3RI5 - chains C and G of the 15 polymer chains in the assembly; structure by X-ray diffraction, 3.40 A resolution.

[Chain C]
Protein: Avermectin-sensitive glutamate-gated chloride channel GluCl alpha
Organism: Caenorhabditis elegans
UniProt: O17793 (O17793_CAEEL); the construct has insertions or renumbered stretches relative to UniProt, so the offset changes along the chain: 1-302 = UniProt 62-363; 312-338 = UniProt 428-454
Chain sequence (347 residues; row label = number of the first residue in the row):
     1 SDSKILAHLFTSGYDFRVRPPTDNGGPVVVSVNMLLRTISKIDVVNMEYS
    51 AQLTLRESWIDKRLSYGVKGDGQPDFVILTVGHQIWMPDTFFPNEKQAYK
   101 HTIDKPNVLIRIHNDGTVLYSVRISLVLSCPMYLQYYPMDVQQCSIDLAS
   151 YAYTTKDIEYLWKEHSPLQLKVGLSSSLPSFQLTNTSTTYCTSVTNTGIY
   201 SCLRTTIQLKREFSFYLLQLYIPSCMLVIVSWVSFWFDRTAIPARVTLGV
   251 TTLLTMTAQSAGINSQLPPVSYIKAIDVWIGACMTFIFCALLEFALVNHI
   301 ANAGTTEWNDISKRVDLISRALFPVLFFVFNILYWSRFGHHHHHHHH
Not modelled in the structure: 340-347
Cystine bridges: C130-C144, C191-C202
Covalently attached groups: N-acetylglucosamine (NAG) linked to N185
Differences from the reference sequence: linker (303-305); expression tag (340-347)
Small-molecule neighbours:
  - ivermectin (IVM; (2aE,4E,5'S,6S,6'R,7S,8E,11R,13R,15S,17aR,20R,20aR,20bS)-6'-[(2S)-butan-2-yl]-20,20b-dihydroxy-5',6,8,19-tetramethyl-17 -oxo-3',4',5',6,6',10,11,14,15,17,17a,20,20a,20b-tetradecahydro-2H,7H-spiro[11,15-methanofuro[4,3,2-pq][2,6]benzodioxacy clooctadecine-13,2'-pyran]-7-yl 2,6-dideoxy-4-O-(2,6-dideoxy-3-O-methyl-alpha-L-arabino-hexopyranosyl)-3-O-methyl-alpha-L-arabino-hexopyranoside), molecule 1: L217, L218, Q219, I222, P223, C225, M226, I229
  - ivermectin (IVM), molecule 2: T257, S260, N264, I273, D277, I280, G281, A282, M284, T285, F288

[Chain G]
Protein: Mouse monoclonal Fab fragment, heavy chain
Organism: Mus musculus
Notes: antibody fragment or engineered binder
Chain sequence (221 residues; numbered 1 to 221; the number before each row is that of its first residue):
     1 EVQLQQSGPELVRPGASMKISCKASGYSFTGYTMNWVKQSHGKNLEWIGL
    51 INPYNGGTSYNQKFKGKATLTVDKSSSTAYMELLSLTSEDSAVYYCARDG
   101 DYYRYGRYFDYWGQGTTLTVSSAKTTPPSVYPLAPGSAAQTNSMVTLGCL
   151 VKGYFPEPVTVTWNSGSLSSGVHTFPAVLQSDLYTLSSSVTVPSSTWPSE
   201 TVTCNVAHPASSTKVDKKIVP
Not modelled in the structure: 136-147, 192-200
Cystine bridges: C22-C96, C149-C204

[Chain C / chain G interface]
Contacting residue pairs (18):
  T155(C) - R107(G)  hydrogen bond
  E159(C) - R107(G)  salt bridge
  Y190(C) - R104(G)  hydrogen bond (backbone-side chain)
  C191(C) - R104(G)
  T192(C) - R104(G)
  T192(C) - Y105(G)  hydrogen bond (backbone-backbone)
  T192(C) - R107(G)
  S193(C) - Y105(G)
  V194(C) - T33(G)
  V194(C) - N52(G)  hydrogen bond (backbone-side chain)
  V194(C) - N55(G)  hydrogen bond (backbone-side chain)
  T195(C) - N55(G)
  T195(C) - G57(G)
  N196(C) - N55(G)  hydrogen bond (side chain-backbone)
  N196(C) - G57(G)
  I199(C) - S59(G)
  I199(C) - Y105(G)  hydrophobic
  R204(C) - R104(G)
Interface residues without a listed pair, chain C (12 interface residues in all): T189
Interface residues without a listed pair, chain G (11 interface residues in all): L50, G56, T58

[Overview]
12 residues of chain C and 11 residues of chain G are in contact; the contacts include 6 hydrogen bonds and 1
salt bridge. Polar contacts include E159(C)-R107(G), T155(C)-R107(G) and Y190(C)-R104(G). Ligands of chain C:
ivermectin. Covalently linked N-acetylglucosamine: at N185(C).
Chain C is Avermectin-sensitive glutamate-gated chloride channel GluCl alpha (Caenorhabditis elegans) and
chain G is Mouse monoclonal Fab fragment, heavy chain (Mus musculus); the structure, C. elegans
glutamate-gated chloride channel (GluCl) in complex with Fab, ivermectin and picrotoxin, was determined by
X-ray diffraction, deposited together with 3RHW, 3RIA and 3RIF.
